PDB entry 8V9L | electron microscopy, 3.00 A resolution | chains A and D of the 59 polymer chains in the assembly

# Chain A
Molecule: 23S Ribosomal RNA
Organism: Mycolicibacterium smegmatis MC2 155
Sequence (3164 nucleotides; row label = number of the first residue in the row; numbers below 1 keep their minus sign (U-2 is residue -2)):
    -2 UUGUAAGUGUUUAAGGGCGCAUGGUGGAUGCCUUGGCACUGGGAGCCGAU
    48 GAAGGACGUAGGAGGCUGCGAUAAGCCUCGGGGAGCUGUCAACCGAGCGU
    98 UGAUCCGAGGAUGUCCGAAUGGGGAAACCCGGCACGAGUGAUGUCGUGUC
   148 ACCAGGCGCUGAAUAUAUAGGCGUCUGGGGGGAACGCGGGGAAGUGAAAC
   198 AUCUCAGUACCCGUAGGAAGAGAAAACAAAAUGUGAUUCCGUGAGUAGUG
   248 GCGAGCGAAAGCGGAGGAUGGCUAAACCGUAUGCAUGUGAUACCGGGUAG
   298 GGGUUGUGUGUGCGGGGUUGUGGGACCUAUCUUUCCGGCUCUACCUGGCU
   348 GGAGGGCAGUGAGAAAAUGUUGUGGUUAGCGGAAAUGGCUUGGGAUGGCC
   398 UGCCGUAGACGGUGAGAGCCCGGUACGUGAAAACCCGACGUCUGUCUUGA
   448 UGGUGUUCCCGAGUAGCAGCGGGCCCGUGGAAUCUGCUGUGAAUCUGCCG
   498 GGACCACCCGGUAAGCCUGAAUACUUCCCAGUGACCGAUAGCGGAUUAGU
   548 ACCGUGAGGGAAUGGUGAAAAGUACCCCGGGAGGGGAGUGAAAGAGUACC
   598 UGAAACCGUGCGCUUACAAUCCGUCAGAGCCCUCGACGUGUCGUGGGGUG
   648 AUGGCGUGCCUUUUGAAGAAUGAGCCUGCGAGUCAGGGACAUGUCGCGAG
   698 GUUAACCCGGGUGGGGUAGCCGCAGCGAAAGCGAGUCUGAAUAGGGCGUA
   748 UCCACACAAGAGUGUGUGGUGUAGUGGUGUGUUCUGGACCCGAAGCGGAG
   798 UGAUCUACCCAUGGCCAGGGUGAAGCGCGGGUAAGACCGCGUGGAGGCCC
   848 GAACCCACUUAGGUUGAAGACUGAGGGGAUGAGCUGUGGGUAGGGGUGAA
   898 AGGCCAAUCAAACUCCGUGAUAGCUGGUUCUCCCCGAAAUGCAUUUAGGU
   948 GCAGCGUCGCAUGUUUCUUGCCGGAGGUAGAGCUACUGGAUGGCCGAUGG
   998 GCCCCACAGGGUUACUGACGUCAGCCAAACUCCGAAUGCCGGUAAGUCCA
  1048 AGAGUGCGGCAGUGGGACGGCGGGGGAUAAGCUCCGUGCGUCGAGAGGGA
  1098 AACAGCCCAGAUCGCCGGCUAAGGCCCCUAAGCGUGUGCUAAGUGGAAAA
  1148 GGAUGUGCAGUCGCGAAGACAACCAGGAGGUUGGCUUAGAAGCAGCCACC
  1198 CUUGAAAGAGUGCGUAAUAGCUCACUGGUCAAGUGAUUGUGCGCCGAUAA
  1248 UGUAGCGGGGCUCAAGCACACCGCCGAAGCCGCGGCAGCCAACGUGUUGG
  1298 CUGGGUAGGGGAGCGUCCUGCAUCCGGUGAAGCCGCCGAGUGAUCGAGUG
  1348 GUGGAGGGUGUGGGAGUGAGAAUGCAGGCAUGAGUAGCGAUUAGGCAAGU
  1398 GAGAACCUUGCCCGCCGAAAGACCAAGGGUUCCUGGGCCAGGCCAGUCCG
  1448 CCCAGGGUGAGUCGGGACCUAAGGCGAGGCCGACAGGCGUAGUCGAUGGA
  1498 CAACGGGUUGAUAUUCCCGUACCCGUGUAUGUGCGUCCAUGAUGAAUCAG
  1548 CGGUACUAACCAUCCAAAACCACCGUGACCGCACCUUUCGGGGUGUGGCG
  1598 UUGGUGGGGCUGCAUGGGACCUUCGUUGGUAGUAGUCAAGCGAUGGGGUG
  1648 ACGCAGGAAGGUAGCCGUACCGGUCAGUGGUAAUACCGGGGUAAGCCUGU
  1698 AGGGAGUCAGAUAGGUAAAUCCGUCUGGCAUAUAUCCUGAGAGGUGAUGC
  1748 AUAGCCGAGUGAGGCGAAUUCGGUGAUCCUAUGCUGCCGAGAAAAGCCUC
  1798 UAGCGAGGACAUACACGGCCCGUACCCCAAACCAACACAGGUGGUCAGGU
  1848 AGAGAAUACUAAGGCGUACGAGUGAACUAUGGUUAAGGAACUCGGCAAAA
  1898 UGCCCCCGUAACUUCGGGAGAAGGGGGACCCACAUGGCGUGUAAGCCUUU
  1948 ACGGCCCAAGCGUGAGUGGGUGGCACAAACCAGUGAGAAGCGACUGUUUA
  1998 CUAAAAACACAGGUCCGUGCGAAGUCGCAAGACGAUGUAUACGGACUGAC
  2048 GCCUGCCCGGUGCUGGAAGGUUAAGAGGACCCGUUAACUCCCUUUGGGGG
  2098 UGAAGCGGAGAAUUUAAGCCCCAGUAAACGGCGGUGGUAACUAUAACCAU
  2148 CCUAAGGUAGCGAAAUUCCUUGUCGGGUAAGUUCCGACCUGCACGAAUGG
  2198 CGUAACGACUUCUCAACUGUCUCAACCAUAGACUCGGCGAAAUUGCACUA
  2248 CGAGUAAAGAUGCUCGUUACGCGCGGCAGGACGAAAAGACCCCGGGACCU
  2298 UCACUACAACUUGGUAUUGGUGCUCGAUACGGUUUGUGUAGGAUAGGUGG
  2348 GAGACUGUGAAGCUCACACGCCAGUGUGGGUGGAGUCGUUGUUGAAAUAC
  2398 CACUCUGAUCGUAUUGGGCCUCUAACCUCGGACCGUAUAUCCGGUUCAGG
  2448 GACAGUGCCUGGUGGGUAGUUUAACUGGGGCGGUUGCCUCCUAAAAUGUA
  2498 ACGGAGGCGCCCAAAGGUUCCCUCAACCUGGACGGCAAUCAGGUGUUGAG
  2548 UGUAAGUGCACAAGGGAGCUUGACUGCGAGACGGACAUGUCGAGCAGGGA
  2598 CGAAAGUCGGGACUAGUGAUCCGGCACCUCUGAGUGGAAGGGGUGUCGCU
  2648 CAACGGAUAAAAGGUACCCCGGGGAUAACAGGCUGAUCUUCCCCAAGAGU
  2698 CCAUAUCGACGGGAUGGUUUGGCACCUCGAUGUCGGCUCGUCGCAUCCUG
  2748 GGGCUGGAGCAGGUCCCAAGGGUUGGGCUGUUCGCCCAUUAAAGCGGCAC
  2798 GCGAGCUGGGUUUAGAACGUCGUGAGACAGUUCGGUCUCUAUCCGCCGCG
  2848 CGCGUCAGAAGCUUGAGGAAACCUGUCCCUAGUACGAGAGGACCGGGACG
  2898 GACGAACCUCUGGUAUACCAGUUGUCCCACCAGGGGCACGGCUGGAUAGC
  2948 CACGUUCGGACAGGAUAACCGCUGAAAGCAUCUAAGCGGGAAACCUCUUC
  2998 CAAGACCAGGCUUCUCACCCUCUAGGAGGGAUAAGGCCCCCCGCAGACCA
  3048 CGGGAUUGAUAGACCAGACCUGGAAGCCUAGUAAUAGGUGCAGGGAACUG
  3098 GCACUAACCGGCCGAAAACUUACAACACCCCAUAAUCGUUGUAAGAAGAA
  3148 AACAUUGACGCACC
Disordered / not traced: -2 to 1, 1563-1608, 3121-3161

# Chain D
Protein: 50S ribosomal protein L3
Organism: Mycolicibacterium smegmatis MC2 155
Reference sequence: A0QSD1 (RL3_MYCS2); numbering as in UniProt (aligned over 1-217)
Chain sequence (217 residues; row label = number of the first residue in the row):
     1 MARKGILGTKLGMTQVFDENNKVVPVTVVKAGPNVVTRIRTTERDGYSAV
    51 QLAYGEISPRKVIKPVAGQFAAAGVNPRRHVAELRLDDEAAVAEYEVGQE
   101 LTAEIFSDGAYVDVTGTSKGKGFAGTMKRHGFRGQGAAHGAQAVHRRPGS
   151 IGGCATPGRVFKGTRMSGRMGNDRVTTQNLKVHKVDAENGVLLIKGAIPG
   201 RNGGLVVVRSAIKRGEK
Disordered / not traced: 1, 216-217

# Interface between chain A and chain D
Residue-residue contacts (190; chain A residue first):
  A858(A) - Gly140(D)  phosphate contact
  G859(A) - Gln142(D)  phosphate contact
  U861(A) - Gln142(D)  base contact
  U1248(A) - Thr156(D)  base contact
  U1248(A) - Pro157(D)  base contact
  U1248(A) - Arg159(D)  hydrogen bond to the base
  A1872(A) - Phe123(D)  hydrogen bond to the sugar
  A1873(A) - Phe123(D)  sugar contact
  A1873(A) - Ala124(D)  sugar contact
  A1873(A) - Gly125(D)  sugar contact
  A1873(A) - Ser167(D)  sugar contact
  C1874(A) - Arg146(D)  salt bridge to the phosphate
  U1875(A) - Ala143(D)  phosphate contact
  U1875(A) - Val144(D)  phosphate contact
  U1875(A) - His145(D)  hydrogen bond to the phosphate
  U1875(A) - Arg146(D)  hydrogen bond to the phosphate
  A1876(A) - Ala143(D)  phosphate contact
  A1876(A) - His145(D)  salt bridge to the phosphate
  C1888(A) - His139(D)  hydrogen bond to the base
  U1889(A) - His139(D)  sugar contact
  G1891(A) - His139(D)  hydrogen bond to the base
  C1893(A) - Ala138(D)  base contact
  C1893(A) - His139(D)  stacking on the base
  U2217(A) - Ala138(D)  sugar contact
  U2217(A) - His139(D)  sugar contact
  C2218(A) - Gly136(D)  phosphate contact
  C2218(A) - Ala137(D)  hydrogen bond to the phosphate
  A2222(A) - Arg146(D)  salt bridge to the phosphate
  C2248(A) - Arg159(D)  hydrogen bond to the phosphate
  G2249(A) - Arg159(D)  salt bridge to the phosphate
  G2256(A) - Thr156(D)  hydrogen bond to the base
  G2272(A) - Phe123(D)  base contact
  G2273(A) - Met166(D)  hydrogen bond to the base
  G2273(A) - Ser167(D)  sugar contact
  C2274(A) - Ile151(D)  base contact
  C2274(A) - Met166(D)  base contact
  A2275(A) - Arg147(D)  salt bridge to the phosphate
  A2275(A) - Gly149(D)  sugar contact
  A2275(A) - Ile151(D)  sugar contact
  G2276(A) - Ser150(D)  hydrogen bond to the phosphate
  G2276(A) - Ile151(D)  hydrogen bond to the phosphate
  G2276(A) - Gly152(D)  sugar contact
  G2276(A) - Gly153(D)  hydrogen bond to the sugar
  G2276(A) - Cys154(D)  phosphate contact
  G2276(A) - Ala155(D)  sugar contact
  G2276(A) - Gly158(D)  hydrogen bond to the base
  G2276(A) - Val160(D)  base contact
  G2277(A) - Cys154(D)  phosphate contact
  G2277(A) - Ala155(D)  sugar contact
  G2277(A) - Gly158(D)  sugar contact
  U2735(A) - Arg133(D)  phosphate contact
  U2735(A) - Gly134(D)  sugar contact
  U2735(A) - Pro148(D)  hydrogen bond to the sugar
  U2735(A) - Gly149(D)  base contact
  U2735(A) - Ser150(D)  hydrogen bond to the base
  C2736(A) - Phe132(D)  phosphate contact
  C2736(A) - Arg133(D)  salt bridge to the phosphate
  C2736(A) - Pro148(D)  sugar contact
  C2736(A) - Ser150(D)  hydrogen bond to the sugar
  G2737(A) - Phe132(D)  phosphate contact
  G2737(A) - Arg165(D)  salt bridge to the phosphate
  U2738(A) - Phe161(D)  sugar contact
  C2795(A) - Thr156(D)  hydrogen bond to the sugar
  A2796(A) - Cys154(D)  phosphate contact
  A2796(A) - Ala155(D)  base contact
  A2796(A) - Thr156(D)  phosphate contact
  G2798(A) - Gly152(D)  base contact
  G2798(A) - Gly153(D)  sugar contact
  G2798(A) - Cys154(D)  hydrogen bond to the sugar
  C2799(A) - Ser150(D)  hydrogen bond to the sugar
  C2799(A) - Gly152(D)  sugar contact
  C2799(A) - Cys154(D)  hydrogen bond to the phosphate
  G2802(A) - Gln135(D)  base contact
  G2802(A) - Val144(D)  sugar contact
  G2802(A) - Arg147(D)  salt bridge to the phosphate
  G2802(A) - Gly149(D)  sugar contact
  G2802(A) - Ser150(D)  base contact
  C2803(A) - Ala141(D)  sugar contact
  C2803(A) - Gln142(D)  phosphate contact
  C2803(A) - Val144(D)  sugar contact
  U2804(A) - His139(D)  phosphate contact
  U2804(A) - Gly140(D)  sugar contact
  U2804(A) - Gln142(D)  phosphate contact
  G2842(A) - Ile151(D)  base contact
  G2842(A) - Arg159(D)  sugar contact
  G2842(A) - Val160(D)  hydrogen bond to the sugar
  C2843(A) - Val160(D)  sugar contact
  C2843(A) - Lys162(D)  phosphate contact
  C2843(A) - Gly163(D)  phosphate contact
  C2843(A) - Thr164(D)  sugar contact
  C2843(A) - Met166(D)  base contact
  C2844(A) - Arg129(D)  hydrogen bond to the sugar
  C2844(A) - Lys162(D)  salt bridge to the phosphate
  C2844(A) - Gly163(D)  hydrogen bond to the phosphate
  C2844(A) - Thr164(D)  sugar contact
  C2844(A) - Met166(D)  sugar contact
  C2844(A) - Ser167(D)  hydrogen bond to the sugar
  G2845(A) - Arg129(D)  salt bridge to the phosphate
  G2845(A) - Arg169(D)  hydrogen bond to the sugar
  A2857(A) - Val66(D)  sugar contact
  A2857(A) - Gln69(D)  base contact
  G2858(A) - Gln69(D)  base contact
  C2859(A) - Arg40(D)  hydrogen bond to the base
  C2859(A) - Gln51(D)  sugar contact
  C2859(A) - Val81(D)  sugar contact
  C2859(A) - Ala82(D)  phosphate contact
  C2859(A) - Glu83(D)  hydrogen bond to the sugar
  U2860(A) - Tyr47(D)  hydrogen bond to the sugar
  U2860(A) - Ala82(D)  phosphate contact
  U2860(A) - Glu83(D)  hydrogen bond to the phosphate
  U2861(A) - Tyr47(D)  sugar contact
  U2861(A) - Arg85(D)  salt bridge to the phosphate
  G2862(A) - Arg85(D)  salt bridge to the phosphate
  A2903(A) - Ser118(D)  sugar contact
  A2903(A) - Ile198(D)  sugar contact
  A2903(A) - Pro199(D)  sugar contact
  C2904(A) - Lys10(D)  hydrogen bond to the phosphate
  C2904(A) - Met13(D)  sugar contact
  C2904(A) - Ser118(D)  phosphate contact
  C2904(A) - Lys119(D)  hydrogen bond to the phosphate
  C2904(A) - Ala197(D)  sugar contact
  C2904(A) - Ile198(D)  sugar contact
  C2904(A) - Pro199(D)  sugar contact
  C2904(A) - Gly200(D)  hydrogen bond to the phosphate
  C2905(A) - Lys10(D)  salt bridge to the phosphate
  C2905(A) - Met13(D)  sugar contact
  C2905(A) - Lys119(D)  salt bridge to the phosphate
  U2906(A) - Met13(D)  sugar contact
  U2906(A) - Thr14(D)  sugar contact
  U2906(A) - Gln15(D)  sugar contact
  U2906(A) - Pro25(D)  base contact
  C2947(A) - Lys119(D)  salt bridge to the phosphate
  C2948(A) - Lys121(D)  phosphate contact
  C2948(A) - Lys128(D)  salt bridge to the phosphate
  U2952(A) - Pro25(D)  sugar contact
  U2953(A) - Leu180(D)  sugar contact
  U2953(A) - Lys195(D)  hydrogen bond to the sugar
  U2953(A) - Gly196(D)  sugar contact
  C2954(A) - Gln178(D)  hydrogen bond to the sugar
  C2954(A) - Asn179(D)  phosphate contact
  C2954(A) - Lys195(D)  salt bridge to the phosphate
  G2955(A) - Asn179(D)  hydrogen bond to the phosphate
  G2955(A) - Lys213(D)  phosphate contact
  G2956(A) - Lys213(D)  salt bridge to the phosphate
  A2957(A) - Lys213(D)  base contact
  U2995(A) - Gln178(D)  hydrogen bond to the sugar
  U2995(A) - Ile212(D)  phosphate contact
  U2995(A) - Lys213(D)  sugar contact
  U2996(A) - Thr176(D)  hydrogen bond to the phosphate
  U2996(A) - Gln178(D)  sugar contact
  C2997(A) - Arg174(D)  salt bridge to the phosphate
  C2997(A) - Thr176(D)  hydrogen bond to the phosphate
  C2998(A) - Arg174(D)  phosphate contact
  G3007(A) - Arg40(D)  base contact
  C3008(A) - Arg38(D)  hydrogen bond to the sugar
  C3008(A) - Arg40(D)  hydrogen bond to the base
  C3008(A) - Arg44(D)  sugar contact
  C3008(A) - Asp45(D)  sugar contact
  U3009(A) - Arg38(D)  sugar contact
  U3009(A) - Arg44(D)  phosphate contact
  U3009(A) - Gln69(D)  hydrogen bond to the base
  U3010(A) - Pro65(D)  hydrogen bond to the sugar
  U3010(A) - Gly68(D)  sugar contact
  U3010(A) - Gln69(D)  sugar contact
  C3011(A) - Lys64(D)  sugar contact
  C3011(A) - Pro65(D)  sugar contact
  A3031(A) - Lys64(D)  phosphate contact
  A3031(A) - Pro65(D)  sugar contact
  G3032(A) - Ile63(D)  phosphate contact
  G3032(A) - Lys64(D)  hydrogen bond to the phosphate
  G3033(A) - Ile63(D)  phosphate contact
  C3041(A) - Lys119(D)  hydrogen bond to the base
  C3041(A) - Arg201(D)  sugar contact
  A3042(A) - Gly120(D)  phosphate contact
  A3042(A) - Asn172(D)  phosphate contact
  A3042(A) - Arg201(D)  salt bridge to the phosphate
  G3043(A) - Gly120(D)  phosphate contact
  G3043(A) - Lys121(D)  phosphate contact
  G3043(A) - Gly122(D)  hydrogen bond to the phosphate
  G3043(A) - Arg169(D)  sugar contact
  A3044(A) - Gly122(D)  phosphate contact
  A3044(A) - Phe123(D)  phosphate contact
  C3046(A) - Arg169(D)  base contact
  G3050(A) - Arg79(D)  salt bridge to the phosphate
  G3051(A) - Lys61(D)  salt bridge to the phosphate
  G3051(A) - Arg79(D)  salt bridge to the phosphate
  A3052(A) - Arg60(D)  salt bridge to the phosphate
  A3052(A) - Lys61(D)  phosphate contact
  U3054(A) - Arg60(D)  hydrogen bond to the sugar
  G3055(A) - Arg60(D)  sugar contact
Interface residues without a listed pair, chain A (91 interface residues in all): G860, G1249, A2221, C2223, G2805, U2835, C2846, C2907, U3012, A3047, U3053
Interface residues without a listed pair, chain D (92 interface residues in all): Met127, Gly168, Met170, Val175, Thr177, Asn202

# Summary
91 residues of chain A and 92 residues of chain D are in contact; the contacts include 47 hydrogen bonds, 24
salt bridges and 1 aromatic stacking contact. Among the polar pairs are U1248(A)-Arg159(D), C1888(A)-His139(D)
and G1891(A)-His139(D).
Chain A is 23S Ribosomal RNA and chain D is 50S ribosomal protein L3, both from Mycolicibacterium smegmatis
MC2 155; the structure, Cryo-EM structure of the Mycobacterium smegmatis 70S ribosome in complex with
hibernation factor Msmeg1130 (Balon) and ..., was determined by electron microscopy together with 8V9J and
8V9K from the same study.
